Entry 8VH2 (electron microscopy, 4.31 A resolution (low resolution: residue-level contacts below are approximate; hydrogen-bond / salt-bridge calls are withheld)); this record covers chains I and J of the 12 polymer chains in the assembly.

# Chain I
Protein: CH505.M5.G458Y SOSIP gp120
Organism: Human immunodeficiency virus 1
UniProtKB: M4M5H1 (M4M5H1_9HIV1); the construct lacks a stretch of the UniProt sequence and is renumbered around it, so the offset changes along the chain: 34-147 = UniProt 30-143; 157-309 = UniProt 144-296; 312-321 = UniProt 297-306; 322-359 = UniProt 308-345; 1 more segments
Sequence (464 residues; numbered 31 to 505 plus 1 insertion-coded residue; 12 numbers in that range are skipped by the numbering (no residue carries them; nothing is unmodelled there); the number before each row is that of its first residue):
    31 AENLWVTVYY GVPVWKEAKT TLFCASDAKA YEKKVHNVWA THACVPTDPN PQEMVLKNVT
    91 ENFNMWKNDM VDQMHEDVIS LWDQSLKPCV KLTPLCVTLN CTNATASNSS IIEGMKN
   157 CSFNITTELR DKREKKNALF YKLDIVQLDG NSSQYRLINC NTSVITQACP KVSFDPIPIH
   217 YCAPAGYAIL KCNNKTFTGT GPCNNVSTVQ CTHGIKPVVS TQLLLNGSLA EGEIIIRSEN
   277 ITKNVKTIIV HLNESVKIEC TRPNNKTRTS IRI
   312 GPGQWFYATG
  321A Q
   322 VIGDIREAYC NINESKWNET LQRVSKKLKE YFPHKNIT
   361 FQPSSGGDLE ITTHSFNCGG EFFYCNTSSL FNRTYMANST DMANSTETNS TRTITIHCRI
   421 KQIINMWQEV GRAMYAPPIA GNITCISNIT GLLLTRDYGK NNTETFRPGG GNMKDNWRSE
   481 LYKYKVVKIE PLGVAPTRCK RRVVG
Disordered / not traced: 31, 63-70, 399-408, 504-505
Differences from the reference sequence: expression tag (31-33); conflict Leu-34 (Met30 in M4M5H1), Lys-64 (Glu60 in M4M5H1), Lys-279 (Asn266 in M4M5H1), Trp-316 (Ala301 in M4M5H1), Tyr-458 (Gly443 in M4M5H1), Lys-488 (Glu473 in M4M5H1), Ile-489 (Val474 in M4M5H1), Glu-490 (Lys475 in M4M5H1), Arg-498 (Asn483 in M4M5H1), Cys-499 (Ala484 in M4M5H1), Lys-500 (Arg485 in M4M5H1)
Disulfides: Cys-119/Cys-205, Cys-126/Cys-196, Cys-131/Cys-157, Cys-218/Cys-247, Cys-228/Cys-239, Cys-296/Cys-331, Cys-378/Cys-445, Cys-385/Cys-418
From the paper describing this entry:
  - mutagenesis - N197D (6-fold): increased binding to CH235 UCA
  - mutagenesis - N197D (9-fold): decreased binding to I60
  - mutagenesis - N386A (2 fold), N386R (2-fold): increased binding to CH235.12 Fab
  - mutagenesis - N386A: unchanged binding to CH235 UCA
  - post-translational modification sites: Asn-197, Asn-386

# Chain J
Protein: Envelope glycoprotein gp160
Organism: Human immunodeficiency virus 1
UniProtKB: M4M5H1 (M4M5H1_9HIV1); residues 506-664 here correspond to UniProt positions 489-647 (UniProt number = residue number - 17)
Sequence (159 residues; row label = number of the first residue in the row):
   506 RRRRRRAVGI GAVFLGFLGA AGSTMGAASM TLTVQARNLL SGIVQQQSNL LRAPEAQQHL
   566 LKLTVWGIKQ LQARVLAVER YLRDQQLLGI WGCSGKLICC TNVPWNSSWS NRNLSEIWDN
   626 MTWLQWDKEI SNYTQIIYGL LEESQNQQEK NEQDLLALD
Disordered / not traced: 506-517, 547-571
Differences from the reference sequence: conflict Arg-506 (Val489 in M4M5H1), Arg-507 (Gly490 in M4M5H1), Arg-509 (Glu492 in M4M5H1), 22 further conflict positions vs the reference (M4M5H1) not listed
Disulfides: Cys-598/Cys-604

# Chain I / chain J interface
Inter-chain disulfides: Cys-499(I)/Cys-605(J)
Pairs across the interface (51):
  Leu-34(I) / Pro-609(J)
  Leu-34(I) / Trp-610(J)
  Trp-35(I) / Asn-607(J)
  Trp-35(I) / Val-608(J)
  Trp-35(I) / Pro-609(J)
  Trp-35(I) / Trp-610(J)
  Val-36(I) / Cys-605(J)
  Val-36(I) / Thr-606(J)
  Val-36(I) / Val-608(J)
  Val-36(I) / Trp-610(J)
  Thr-37(I) / Cys-604(J)
  Val-38(I) / Cys-604(J)
  Tyr-39(I) / Ser-534(J)
  Tyr-39(I) / Leu-602(J)
  Tyr-39(I) / Ile-603(J)
  Tyr-40(I) / Leu-537(J)
  Tyr-40(I) / Tyr-586(J)
  Tyr-40(I) / Gln-590(J)
  Tyr-40(I) / Leu-593(J)
  Tyr-40(I) / Leu-602(J)
  Gly-41(I) / Leu-537(J)
  Gly-41(I) / Gln-540(J)
  Val-42(I) / Gln-540(J)
  Val-42(I) / Trp-628(J)
  Pro-43(I) / Leu-523(J)
  Pro-43(I) / Gln-540(J)
  Pro-43(I) / Trp-628(J)
  Val-44(I) / Trp-628(J)
  Val-44(I) / Asp-632(J)
  Trp-45(I) / Leu-629(J)
  Lys-46(I) / Asp-632(J)
  Met-84(I) / Phe-519(J)
  Ala-221(I) / Asn-543(J)
  Ala-221(I) / Leu-545(J)
  Ala-221(I) / Ala-582(J)
  Tyr-223(I) / Leu-581(J)
  Ala-224(I) / Leu-523(J)
  Gln-246(I) / Phe-519(J)
  Lys-488(I) / Arg-585(J)
  Ile-489(I) / Phe-522(J)
  Ile-489(I) / Leu-523(J)
  Ile-489(I) / Arg-585(J)
  Val-494(I) / Trp-631(J)
  Val-494(I) / Ile-642(J)
  Ala-495(I) / Trp-610(J)
  Pro-496(I) / Trp-610(J)
  Pro-496(I) / Leu-619(J)
  Pro-496(I) / Trp-623(J)
  Cys-499(I) / Cys-605(J)  disulfide
  Arg-501(I) / Thr-606(J)
  Arg-501(I) / Gln-650(J)
Also at the interface, not in a pair above, chain I (37 interface residues in all): Phe-53, Thr-71, Leu-86, Lys-87, Thr-90, Ser-110, Pro-220, Thr-244, Glu-490, Pro-491, Leu-492, Thr-497
Also at the interface, not in a pair above, chain J (44 interface residues in all): Gly-524, Ala-526, Gly-572, Gln-575, Ala-578, Arg-579, Asp-589, Trp-596, Cys-598, Ile-635, Tyr-643, Leu-646, Gln-653

# Summary
37 residues of chain I and 44 residues of chain J are in contact, with 1 disulfide bond. The paper reports
that N386A and N386R of chain I increase binding to CH235.12 Fab; modification sites Asn-197(I) and
Asn-386(I).
Chain I is CH505.M5.G458Y SOSIP gp120 and chain J is Envelope glycoprotein gp160, both from Human
immunodeficiency virus 1; the structure, CH235.12 Fab bound to the HIV-1 CH505.M5 SOSIP, was determined by
electron microscopy together with 8VGV, 8VGW and 8VH3 from the same study.
